7N9K - chain A; structure by X-ray diffraction, 2.72 A resolution.

Chain A:
Name: Inward rectifier potassium channel Kirbac3.1
Organism: Magnetospirillum magnetotacticum
UniProt: D9N164 (IRK10_MAGMG); numbering as in UniProt (aligned over 1-295)
Amino-acid sequence (301 residues; numbered 1 to 301; the number before each row is that of its first residue):
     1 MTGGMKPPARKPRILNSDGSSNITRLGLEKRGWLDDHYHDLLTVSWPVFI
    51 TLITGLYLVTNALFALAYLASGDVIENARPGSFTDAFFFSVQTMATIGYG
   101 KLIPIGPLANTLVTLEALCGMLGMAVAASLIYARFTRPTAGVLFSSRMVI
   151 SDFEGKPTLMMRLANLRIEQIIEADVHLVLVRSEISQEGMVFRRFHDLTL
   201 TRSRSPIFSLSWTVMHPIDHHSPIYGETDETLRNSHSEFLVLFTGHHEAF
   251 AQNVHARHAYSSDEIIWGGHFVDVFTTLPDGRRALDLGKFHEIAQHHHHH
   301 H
Disordered / not traced: 1-11, 29-32, 298-301
Sequence notes: engineered mutation S71 (Cys in D9N164), M124 (Leu in D9N164), S262 (Cys in D9N164); expression tag (296-301)
Swiss-Prot annotation at these positions:
  - motif: T96 to G100 (Selectivity filter)
  - mutagenesis: Y38 (Y38F: Decreases channel activity), I75 (I75S: Increased channel conductance), A78 (A78P: Increased channel conductance), F88 (F88L: Strongly increased channel conductance due to defective gating), T93 (T93I: Increased channel conductance), G98 (G98D: Increased channel conductance), L118 (L118Q: Increased channel conductance), M121 (M121K: Increased channel conductance), G123 (G123D: Increased channel conductance), A125 (A125E: Increased channel conductance), S129 (S129D/E/K/R: Promotes open channel conformation), I150 (I150F: Increased channel conductance), 2 further mutagenesis entries in UniProt
Metal / ion sites: K+ site 1: T96, I97; K+ site 2 near T96 (its only coordinating residue here); K+ site 3: G98, Y99
Small-molecule neighbours: trimethylamine oxide (TMO): Y132, A133, T136, F250, A251, Q252
From the paper describing this entry:
  - mutagenesis - L124M: unchanged catalytic activity (from molecular simulation)
  - mutagenesis - Y132I: decreased catalytic activity

Summary:
Bound to chain A: trimethylamine oxide. T96 and I97 coordinate K+ site 1. G98 and Y99 coordinate K+ site 3.
Curated annotation (UniProt) lists 14 mutagenesis sites. The paper reports that Y132I reduces catalytic
activity; L124M leaves catalytic activity unchanged.
Chain A is Inward rectifier potassium channel Kirbac3.1 (Magnetospirillum magnetotacticum); the structure,
KirBac3.1 L124M mutant, was determined by X-ray diffraction, deposited together with 7N9L.
